PDB entry 3WL5 | X-ray diffraction, 1.60 A resolution | chain A

== Chain A ==
Molecule: Oxidized polyvinyl alcohol hydrolase
Source organism: Pseudomonas sp
Notes: EC 3.7.1.7
Reference sequence: Q9LCQ7 (OPH_PSESP); residues -1 to 348 here correspond to UniProt positions 30-379 (UniProt number = residue number + 31)
Amino-acid sequence (364 residues; row label = number of the first residue in the row; numbers below 1 keep their minus sign (Ala-4 is residue -4)):
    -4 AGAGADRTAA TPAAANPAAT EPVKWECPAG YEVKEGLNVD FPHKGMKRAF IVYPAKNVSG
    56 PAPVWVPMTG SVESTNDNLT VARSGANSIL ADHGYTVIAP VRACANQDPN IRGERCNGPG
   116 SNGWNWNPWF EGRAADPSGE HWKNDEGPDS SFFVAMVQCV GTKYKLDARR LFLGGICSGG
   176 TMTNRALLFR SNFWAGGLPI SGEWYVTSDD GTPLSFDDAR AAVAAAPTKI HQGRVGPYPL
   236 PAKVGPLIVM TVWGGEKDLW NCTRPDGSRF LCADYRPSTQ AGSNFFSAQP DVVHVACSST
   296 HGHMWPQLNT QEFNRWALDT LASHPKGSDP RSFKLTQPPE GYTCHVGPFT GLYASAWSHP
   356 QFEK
Disordered / not traced: -4 to 15, 354-359
Sequence notes: expression tag (-4 to -2, 349-359); engineered mutation Cys172 (Ser203 in Q9LCQ7)
Modified positions: Cys172 (cysteinesulfonic acid; OCS)
Curated features (UniProtKB/Swiss-Prot):
  - active site: Ser278 (Charge relay system)
Disulfides: Cys22-Cys154, Cys99-Cys111, Cys257-Cys267, Cys292-Cys339

== Summary ==
Curated annotation (UniProt) lists active-site residue Ser278.
Chain A is Oxidized polyvinyl alcohol hydrolase (Pseudomonas sp); the structure, Crystal structure of pOPH
S172C, was determined by X-ray diffraction (same publication as 3WL6, 3WL7, 3WL8 and 3WLA).
